Entry 6RK7 (X-ray diffraction, 1.80 A resolution); this record covers chains E and F of the 6 polymer chains in the assembly.

# Chain E (and F)
Name: Methionine adenosyltransferase
Organism: Ureaplasma urealyticum serovar 7 str. ATCC 27819
Notes: EC 2.5.1.6; chain F of this document is another copy of the same molecule, construct and numbering; everything in this record applies to it too
Reference sequence: B2NE58 (B2NE58_UREUR); numbering as in UniProt (aligned over 1-376)
Chain sequence (382 residues; row label = number of the first residue in the row):
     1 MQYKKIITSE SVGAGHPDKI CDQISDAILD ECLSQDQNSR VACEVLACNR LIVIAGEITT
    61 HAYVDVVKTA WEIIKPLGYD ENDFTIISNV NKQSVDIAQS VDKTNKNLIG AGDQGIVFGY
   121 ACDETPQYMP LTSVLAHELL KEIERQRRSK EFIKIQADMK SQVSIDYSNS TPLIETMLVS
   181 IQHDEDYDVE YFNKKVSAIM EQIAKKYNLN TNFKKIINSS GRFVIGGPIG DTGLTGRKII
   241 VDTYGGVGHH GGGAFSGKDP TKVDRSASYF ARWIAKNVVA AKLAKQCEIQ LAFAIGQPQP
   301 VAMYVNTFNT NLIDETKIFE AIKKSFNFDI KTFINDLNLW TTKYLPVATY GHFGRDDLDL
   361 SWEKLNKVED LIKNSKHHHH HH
Not modelled in the structure: 1, 377-382 (chain F: 1-2, 377-382)
Differences from the reference sequence: expression tag (377-382)
Small-molecule neighbours:
  - S-adenosylmethionine (SAM), molecule 1: His-16, Pro-17, Asp-158, Lys-160, Ser-180, Ser-220, Arg-222, Phe-223, Ile-225, Gly-230, Asp-231
  - S-adenosylmethionine (SAM), molecule 2: Ala-42, Glu-57, Gln-93, Asp-96, Ile-97, Gly-112, Asp-113, Lys-262, Ile-295
  - S-adenosylmethionine (SAM), molecule 3: Ile-58, Thr-59, Thr-60, His-61, Ala-62, Tyr-63, Val-64, Val-66, Val-90, Asn-91, Lys-92
  - S-adenosylmethionine (SAM), molecule 4: Trp-71, Glu-81, Asn-82
Reported in the primary citation:
  - binding site for S-adenosylmethionine: Ile-58, Val-64, Trp-71, Asn-82, Gln-93, Ser-94

# How chain E and chain F interact
Residue-residue contacts (136; chain E residue first):
  Gln-2(E) with Phe-319(F)
  Tyr-3(E) with Glu-315(F); Thr-316(F); Phe-319(F), hydrophobic
  Lys-4(E) with Met-303(F); Tyr-304(F)
  Lys-5(E) with Tyr-304(F)
  Ile-6(E) with Ala-302(F), hydrophobic; Tyr-304(F)
  Ile-7(E) with Gln-290(F)
  Thr-8(E) with Ile-116(F); Gln-290(F), hydrogen bond (backbone-side chain)
  Glu-10(E) with Gln-114(F), hydrogen bond; Gly-115(F); Gly-251(F)
  Glu-44(E) with Thr-232(F); Leu-234(F); Arg-237(F), salt bridge
  Leu-46(E) with Leu-46(F), hydrophobic
  Cys-48(E) with Ala-55(F), hydrophobic; Gly-56(F), hydrogen bond (side chain-backbone); Glu-57(F); Asn-89(F), hydrogen bond (backbone-side chain)
  Asn-49(E) with Asn-91(F)
  Leu-51(E) with Asn-89(F)
  Ala-55(E) with Cys-48(F), hydrophobic
  Gly-56(E) with Cys-48(F), hydrogen bond (backbone-side chain); Thr-232(F), hydrogen bond (backbone-side chain)
  Glu-57(E) with Asp-231(F); Thr-232(F), hydrogen bond
  Ile-87(E) with Ile-87(F), hydrophobic
  Asn-89(E) with Cys-48(F), hydrogen bond; Leu-51(F)
  Asn-91(E) with Asn-49(F); Ile-229(F), hydrogen bond (side chain-backbone)
  Ser-94(E) with Ile-225(F)
  Val-95(E) with Ile-225(F), hydrophobic
  Asp-96(E) with Arg-222(F), salt bridge; Phe-223(F); Val-224(F), hydrogen bond (side chain-backbone); Ile-225(F), hydrogen bond (side chain-backbone)
  Ile-97(E) with Gly-230(F)
  Gln-99(E) with Ser-220(F), hydrogen bond (side chain-backbone); Arg-222(F)
  Ser-100(E) with Ser-220(F)
  Asp-113(E) with Lys-160(F), salt bridge
  Gln-114(E) with Glu-10(F), hydrogen bond; Lys-160(F); Ser-161(F), hydrogen bond (side chain-backbone); Gln-162(F); Leu-178(F)
  Gly-115(E) with Glu-10(F); Gln-162(F), hydrogen bond (backbone-side chain)
  Ile-116(E) with Thr-8(F); Gly-245(F)
  Phe-118(E) with Gly-246(F)
  Lys-160(E) with Asp-113(F), salt bridge; Gln-114(F)
  Ser-161(E) with Gln-114(F), hydrogen bond (backbone-side chain)
  Gln-162(E) with Gln-114(F); Gly-115(F), hydrogen bond (side chain-backbone); Ala-292(F); Phe-293(F), hydrogen bond (side chain-backbone); Val-301(F)
  Leu-178(E) with Gln-114(F); Ala-294(F), hydrophobic
  Ile-216(E) with Gln-297(F)
  Ser-219(E) with Ala-294(F); Ile-295(F), hydrogen bond (side chain-backbone); Gln-297(F)
  Ser-220(E) with Gln-99(F), hydrogen bond (backbone-side chain); Ser-100(F); Ile-295(F)
  Arg-222(E) with Asp-96(F), salt bridge; Gln-99(F)
  Val-224(E) with Asp-96(F), hydrogen bond (backbone-side chain)
  Ile-225(E) with Ser-94(F); Val-95(F), hydrophobic; Asp-96(F), hydrogen bond (backbone-side chain)
  Ile-229(E) with Asn-91(F), hydrogen bond (backbone-side chain)
  Gly-230(E) with Ile-97(F)
  Asp-231(E) with Glu-57(F)
  Thr-232(E) with Glu-44(F); Gly-56(F); Glu-57(F), hydrogen bond
  Leu-234(E) with Glu-44(F); Leu-234(F), hydrophobic; Thr-235(F)
  Thr-235(E) with Leu-234(F); Arg-237(F), hydrogen bond (backbone-side chain)
  Gly-236(E) with Arg-237(F)
  Arg-237(E) with Glu-44(F), salt bridge; Thr-235(F), hydrogen bond (side chain-backbone); Gly-236(F); Gly-252(F); Ala-254(F)
  Ile-239(E) with Ile-239(F), hydrophobic
  Ile-240(E) with His-250(F); Gly-251(F); Gly-252(F)
  Gly-246(E) with Phe-118(F); His-249(F); His-250(F)
  Val-247(E) with His-249(F), hydrogen bond (backbone-side chain)
  Gly-248(E) with His-249(F)
  His-249(E) with Gly-246(F); Val-247(F), hydrogen bond (side chain-backbone); Gly-248(F); His-249(F), hydrogen bond
  His-250(E) with Ile-240(F); Gly-246(F)
  Gly-251(E) with Glu-10(F); Ile-240(F)
  Gly-252(E) with Arg-237(F); Ile-240(F)
  Ala-254(E) with Arg-237(F)
  Gln-290(E) with Ile-6(F); Ile-7(F); Thr-8(F), hydrogen bond (side chain-backbone)
  Ala-292(E) with Thr-8(F); Gln-162(F)
  Phe-293(E) with Gln-162(F), hydrogen bond (backbone-side chain)
  Ala-294(E) with Leu-178(F), hydrophobic; Ser-219(F)
  Ile-295(E) with Ser-219(F), hydrogen bond (backbone-side chain); Ser-220(F)
  Gln-297(E) with Ile-216(F); Ser-219(F)
  Val-301(E) with Ile-216(F), hydrophobic
  Ala-302(E) with Ile-6(F), hydrophobic
  Tyr-304(E) with Lys-5(F); Ile-6(F); Ile-7(F), hydrophobic
  Thr-316(E) with Tyr-3(F)
  Phe-319(E) with Tyr-3(F), hydrophobic
  Glu-320(E) with Tyr-3(F)
Interface residues without a listed pair, chain E (79 interface residues in all): Val-45, Val-53, Ser-164, Ser-180, Gly-221, Phe-223, Lys-258, Met-303, Lys-323
Interface residues without a listed pair, chain F (78 interface residues in all): Ser-9, Ser-11, Val-53, Ser-164, Ser-180, Gly-221, Lys-258

# Summary
Chain E and chain F form an interface of 79 and 78 residues respectively, with 32 hydrogen bonds and 6 salt
bridges. Polar pairs include Glu-44(E)/Arg-237(F), Asp-96(E)/Arg-222(F) and Asp-113(E)/Lys-160(F). Bound to
chain E: 4 copies of S-adenosylmethionine. The paper reports a binding site for S-adenosylmethionine at
Ile-58(E), Val-64(E) and Trp-71(E) among others.
Chain E and chain F are both Methionine adenosyltransferase (Ureaplasma urealyticum serovar 7 str. ATCC
27819); the structure, Inter-dimeric interface controls function and stability of S-methionine
adenosyltransferase from U. urealiticum, was determined by X-ray diffraction together with 6RJS, 6RK5 and 6RKC
from the same study.
